PDB entry 4YLO | X-ray diffraction, 6.00 A resolution (low resolution: residue-level contacts below are approximate; hydrogen-bond / salt-bridge calls are withheld) | chains F and 2 of the 9 polymer chains in the assembly

== Chain F ==
Protein: RNA polymerase sigma factor RpoD
Organism: Escherichia coli
UniProt: P00579 (RPOD_ECOLI); numbering as in UniProt (aligned over 1-613)
Chain sequence (628 residues; row label = number of the first residue in the row; numbers below 1 keep their minus sign (Met-14 is residue -14)):
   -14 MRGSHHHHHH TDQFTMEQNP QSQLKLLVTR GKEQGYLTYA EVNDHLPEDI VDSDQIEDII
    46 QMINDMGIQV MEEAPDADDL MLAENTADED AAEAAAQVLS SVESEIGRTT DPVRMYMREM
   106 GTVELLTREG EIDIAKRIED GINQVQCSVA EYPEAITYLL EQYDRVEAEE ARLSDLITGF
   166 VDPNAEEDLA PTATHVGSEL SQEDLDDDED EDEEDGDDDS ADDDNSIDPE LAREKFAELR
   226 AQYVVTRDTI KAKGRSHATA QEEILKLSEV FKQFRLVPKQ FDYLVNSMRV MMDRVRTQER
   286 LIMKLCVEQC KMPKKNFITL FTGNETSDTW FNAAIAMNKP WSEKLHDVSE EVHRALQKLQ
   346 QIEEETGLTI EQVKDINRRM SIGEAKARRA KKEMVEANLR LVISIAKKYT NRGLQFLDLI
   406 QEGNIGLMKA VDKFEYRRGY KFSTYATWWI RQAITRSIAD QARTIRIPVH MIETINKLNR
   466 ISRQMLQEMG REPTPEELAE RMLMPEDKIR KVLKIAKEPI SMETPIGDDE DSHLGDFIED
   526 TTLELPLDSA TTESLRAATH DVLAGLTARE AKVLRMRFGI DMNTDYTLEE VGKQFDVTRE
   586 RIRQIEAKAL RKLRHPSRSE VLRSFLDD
Not modelled in the structure: -14 to 78, 172-209
Differences from the reference sequence: expression tag (-14 to 0)
Swiss-Prot annotation at these positions:
  - DNA-binding region: Leu573 to Ala592 (H-T-H motif)
  - region: Arg584 to Arg599 (Interaction with anti-sigma factors)
  - motif: Asp403 to Gln406 (Interaction with polymerase core subunit RpoC)
  - site: Arg562 (Interaction with anti-sigma factors)
  - mutagenesis: Ala553 (A553D: Disrupts the interaction with Escherichia phage lambda antitermination protein Q), Arg596 (R596D/E: 2-fold reduction in activation of class II Crp-dependent promoters)

== Chain 2 ==
Molecule: T strand DNA
Sequence (49 nucleotides; row label = number of the first residue in the row):
     3 GCCGCGTCAG ACTCGTAGGA TTATAGCATA CGTGAGGTGG ATGTCAAGT

== How chain F and chain 2 interact ==
Contacting residue pairs (35):
  Arg397(F) - DT24(2)
  Gln437(F) - DA27(2)
  Gln437(F) - DG28(2)
  Val454(F) - DC29(2)
  Glu458(F) - DA27(2)
  Glu458(F) - DG28(2)
  Glu458(F) - DC29(2)
  Ile460(F) - DT26(2)
  Asn461(F) - DT26(2)
  Asn464(F) - DA25(2)
  Asn464(F) - DT26(2)
  Arg465(F) - DA27(2)
  Arg465(F) - DG28(2)
  Arg468(F) - DA25(2)
  Lys502(F) - DT23(2)
  Ile505(F) - DA22(2)
  Thr509(F) - DA22(2)
  Pro510(F) - DG21(2)
  Ile511(F) - DG20(2)
  Ile511(F) - DG21(2)
  Asp513(F) - DA19(2)
  Asp513(F) - DG20(2)
  Asp516(F) - DG17(2)
  Arg562(F) - DG45(2)
  Thr572(F) - DG45(2)
  Leu573(F) - DG45(2)
  Glu574(F) - DT44(2)
  Glu574(F) - DG45(2)
  Arg584(F) - DG45(2)
  Arg584(F) - DT46(2)
  Glu585(F) - DT46(2)
  Glu585(F) - DC47(2)
  Arg588(F) - DT46(2)
  Arg588(F) - DC47(2)
  Glu591(F) - DT46(2)
Also at the interface, not in a pair above, chain F (30 interface residues in all): Tyr394, Gly398, Trp433, Thr440, Lys462, Gly512

== Overview ==
Chain F and chain 2 form an interface of 30 and 16 residues respectively. Curated annotation (UniProt) lists 2
mutagenesis sites on chain F.
Here chain F is RNA polymerase sigma factor RpoD (Escherichia coli) and chain 2 is T strand DNA. Entry 4YLO
(E. coli Transcription Initiation Complex - 16-bp spacer and 4-nt RNA) was determined by X-ray diffraction
together with 4YLN and 4YLP from the same study.
